Entry 6D6V (electron microscopy, 4.80 A resolution (low resolution: residue-level contacts below are approximate; hydrogen-bond / salt-bridge calls are withheld)); this record covers chains D and A of the 8 polymer chains in the assembly.

[Chain D]
Protein: Telomerase-associated protein 82
Organism: Tetrahymena thermophila
Reference sequence: D2CVN6 (D2CVN6_TETTH); residue numbers follow UniProt; this construct covers 1-701
Chain sequence (701 residues; each row starts with the number of its first residue):
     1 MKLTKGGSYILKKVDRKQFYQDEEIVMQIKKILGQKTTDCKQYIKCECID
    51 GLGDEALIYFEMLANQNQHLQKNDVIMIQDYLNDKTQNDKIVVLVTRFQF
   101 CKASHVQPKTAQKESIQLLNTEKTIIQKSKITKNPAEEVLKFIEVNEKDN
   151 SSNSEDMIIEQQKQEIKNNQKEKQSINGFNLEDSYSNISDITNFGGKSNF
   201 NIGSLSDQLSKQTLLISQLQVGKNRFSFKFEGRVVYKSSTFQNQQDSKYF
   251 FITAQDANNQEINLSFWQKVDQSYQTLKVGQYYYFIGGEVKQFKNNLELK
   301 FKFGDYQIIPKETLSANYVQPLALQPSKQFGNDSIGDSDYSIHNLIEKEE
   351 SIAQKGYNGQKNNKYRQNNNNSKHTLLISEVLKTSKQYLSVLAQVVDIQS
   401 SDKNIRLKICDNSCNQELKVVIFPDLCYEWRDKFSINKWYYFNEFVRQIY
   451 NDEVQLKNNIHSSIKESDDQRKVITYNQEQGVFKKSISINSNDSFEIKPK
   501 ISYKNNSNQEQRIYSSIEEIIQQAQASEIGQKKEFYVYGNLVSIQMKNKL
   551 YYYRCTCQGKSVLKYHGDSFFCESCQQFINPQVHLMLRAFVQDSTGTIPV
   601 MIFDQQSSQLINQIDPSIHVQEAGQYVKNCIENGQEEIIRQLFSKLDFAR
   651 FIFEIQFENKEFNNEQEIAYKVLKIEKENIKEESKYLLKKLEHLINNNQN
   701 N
Disordered / not traced: 1-510, 698-701
Bound ions: Zn2+: Cys555, Cys557, Cys572, Cys575

[Chain A]
Protein: Telomerase reverse transcriptase
Organism: Tetrahymena thermophila
Notes: EC 2.7.7.49
Reference sequence: O77448 (TERT_TETTH); numbering as in UniProt (aligned over 1-1117)
Chain sequence (1117 residues; numbered 1 to 1117; the number before each row is that of its first residue):
     1 MQKINNINNNKQMLTRKEDLLTVLKQISALKYVSNLYEFLLATEKIVQTS
    51 ELDTQFQEFLTTTIIASEQNLVENYKQKYNQPNFSQLTIKQVIDDSIILL
   101 GNKQNYVQQIGTTTIGFYVEYENINLSRQTLYSSNFRNLLNIFGEEDFKY
   151 FLIDFLVFTKVEQNGYLQVAGVCLNQYFSVQVKQKKWYKNNFNMNGKATS
   201 NNNQNNANLSNEKKQENQYIYPEIQRSQIFYCNHMGREPGVFKSSFFNYS
   251 EIKKGFQFKVIQEKLQGRQFINSDKIKPDHPQTIIKKTLLKEYQSKNFSC
   301 QEERDLFLEFTEKIVQNFHNINFNYLLKKFCKLPENYQSLKSQVKQIVQS
   351 ENKANQQSCENLFNSLYDTEISYKQITNFLRQIIQNCVPNQLLGKKNFKV
   401 FLEKLYEFVQMKRFENQKVLDYICFMDVFDVEWFVDLKNQKFTQKRKYIS
   451 DKRKILGDLIVFIINKIVIPVLRYNFYITEKHKEGSQIFYYRKPIWKLVS
   501 KLTIVKLEEENLEKVEEKLIPEDSFQKYPQGKLRIIPKKGSFRPIMTFLR
   551 KDKQKNIKLNLNQILMDSQLVFRNLKDMLGQKIGYSVFDNKQISEKFAQF
   601 IEKWKNKGRPQLYYVTLDIKKCYDSIDQMKLLNFFNQSDLIQDTYFINKY
   651 LLFQRNKRPLLQIQQTNNLNSAMEIEEEKINKKPFKMDNINFPYYFNLKE
   701 RQIAYSLYDDDDQILQKGFKEIQSDDRPFIVINQDKPRCITKDIIHNHLK
   751 HISQYNVISFNKVKFRQKRGIPQGLNISGVLCSFYFGKLEEEYTQFLKNA
   801 EQVNGSINLLMRLTDDYLFISDSQQNALNLIVQLQNCANNNGFMFNDQKI
   851 TTNFQFPQEDYNLEHFKISVQNECQWIGKSIDMNTLEIKSIQKQTQQEIN
   901 QTINVAISIKNLKSQLKNKLRSLFLNQLIDYFNPNINSFEGLCRQLYHHS
   951 KATVMKFYPFMTKLFQIDLKKSKQYSVQYGKENTNENFLKDILYYTVEDV
  1001 CKILCYLQFEDEINSNIKEIFKNLYSWIMWDIIVSYLKKKKQFKGYLNKL
  1051 LQKIRKSRFFYLKEGCKSLQLILSQQKYQLNKKELEAIEFIDLNNLIQDI
  1101 KTLIPKISAKSNQQNTN
Disordered / not traced: 1-11, 182-213, 249-292, 510-524, 665-690, 1109-1117
UniProt features mapped onto this chain:
  - binding site (Mg(2+)): Asp618, Asp815, Asp816
  - mutagenesis: Lys90 (K90A: Decreased reverse transcriptase activity), Asp94 (D94A: Decreased reverse transcriptase activity; does not affect DNA-binding), Lys103 (K103A: Does not affect reverse transcriptase activity), Arg137 (R137A: Decreased reverse transcriptase activity), Glu145 to Glu146 (Does not affect reverse transcriptase activity), Phe158 (F158A: Abolished reverse transcriptase activity), Gln168 (Q168A: Strongly decreased reverse transcriptase activity; strongly decreased DNA-binding; Q168E: Does not affect reverse transcriptase activity; Q168N: Decreased reverse transcriptase activity), Leu174 (L174A: Decreased reverse transcriptase activity), Phe178 (F178A: Strongly decreased reverse transcriptase activity; strongly decreased DNA-binding), Lys183 to Lys189 (Strongly decreased reverse transcriptase activity), Lys183 to Lys186 (Strongly decreased reverse transcriptase activity), Lys185 to Lys186 (Does not affect reverse transcriptase activity), 47 further mutagenesis entries in UniProt
From the paper describing this entry:
  - catalytic residues: Asp618, Asp815, Asp816

[Chain D / chain A interface]
Contacting residue pairs (17):
  Ser543(D) - Thr114(A)
  Ser543(D) - Ile115(A)
  Ser543(D) - Gly116(A)
  Gln545(D) - Thr114(A)
  His566(D) - Ile220(A)
  Gly567(D) - Ile220(A)
  Gln577(D) - Gln294(A)
  Phe578(D) - Gln294(A)
  Phe578(D) - Ser295(A)
  Ile579(D) - Lys296(A)
  Phe590(D) - Ile115(A)
  Arg640(D) - Asn102(A)
  Arg640(D) - Lys103(A)
  Ser644(D) - Asn102(A)
  Phe648(D) - Phe117(A)
  Asn663(D) - Lys553(A)
  Glu665(D) - Arg738(A)
Interface residues without a listed pair, chain D (20 interface residues in all): Val542, Met546, Lys547, Gln576, Thr597, Phe643, Asn664
Interface residues without a listed pair, chain A (14 interface residues in all): Gln104, Tyr293

[Summary]
The interface between chain D and chain A involves 20 residues on one side and 14 on the other. Cys555(D),
Cys557(D), Cys572(D) and Cys575(D) coordinate Zn2+. Curated annotation (UniProt) lists 3 Mg2+-binding residues
and 60 mutagenesis sites on chain A. From the paper: catalytic residues Asp618(A), Asp815(A) and Asp816(A).
Chain D is Telomerase-associated protein 82 and chain A is Telomerase reverse transcriptase, both from
Tetrahymena thermophila; the structure, CryoEM structure of Tetrahymena telomerase with telomeric DNA at 4.8
Angstrom resolution, was determined by electron microscopy.
